9JQC - chains A and D of the 24 polymer chains in the assembly; structure by electron microscopy, 1.73 A resolution.

Chain A (and D):
Protein: Ferritin heavy chain
Organism: Homo sapiens
Notes: EC 1.16.3.1; chain D of this document is another copy of the same molecule, construct and numbering; everything in this record applies to it too
UniProtKB: P02794 (FRIH_HUMAN); residues 0-182 here correspond to UniProt positions 1-183 (UniProt number = residue number + 1)
Amino-acid sequence (183 residues; row label = number of the first residue in the row; numbering starts at 0):
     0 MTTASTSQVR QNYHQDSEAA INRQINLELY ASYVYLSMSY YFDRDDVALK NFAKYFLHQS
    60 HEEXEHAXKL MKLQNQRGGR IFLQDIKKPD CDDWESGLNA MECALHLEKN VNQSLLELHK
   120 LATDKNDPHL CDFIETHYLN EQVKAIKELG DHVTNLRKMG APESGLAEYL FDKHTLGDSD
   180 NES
Unresolved in the structure: 0-4, 177-182
Sequence notes: engineered mutation 33W_63 (Arg64 in P02794), 33W_67 (Glu68 in P02794)
Modified residues: 33W (3-(5-bromothiophen-2-yl)-L-alanine) at position 63; 33W (3-(5-bromothiophen-2-yl)-L-alanine) at position 67
UniProt features mapped onto this chain:
  - binding site (Fe cation): Glu-27, Glu-62, His-65, Glu-107, Gln-141
  - site: Arg-22 (Essential for association with cargo receptor NCOA4)
  - modified residue: Met-0 (N-acetylmethionine), Thr-1 (N-acetylthreonine), Ser-178 (Phosphoserine), Ser-182 (Phosphoserine)
Bound ions: Cu ion: Glu-27, Glu-62, His-65
Reported in the primary citation:
  - Cu ion coordination: Glu-27, Glu-62, His-65

Interface between chain A and chain D:
Residue-residue contacts (23; chain A residue first):
  Asp-42(A) / Lys-146(D)  salt bridge
  Asp-44(A) / Lys-146(D)
  Asp-44(A) / Gly-149(D)
  Asp-44(A) / Asp-150(D)
  Asp-44(A) / Thr-153(D)  hydrogen bond (backbone-side chain)
  Asp-45(A) / Thr-153(D)
  Asp-45(A) / Lys-157(D)  hydrogen bond (backbone-side chain)
  Val-46(A) / Thr-153(D)
  Val-46(A) / Lys-157(D)
  Ala-47(A) / Asp-150(D)
  Ala-47(A) / Asn-154(D)  hydrogen bond (backbone-side chain)
  Gly-164(A) / Lys-157(D)
  Leu-165(A) / Lys-157(D)
  Leu-165(A) / Met-158(D)  hydrophobic
  Tyr-168(A) / Asn-154(D)
  Tyr-168(A) / Met-158(D)  hydrophobic
  Tyr-168(A) / Leu-169(D)
  Tyr-168(A) / Phe-170(D)
  Tyr-168(A) / His-173(D)
  Tyr-168(A) / Thr-174(D)  hydrogen bond
  Lys-172(A) / His-173(D)
  Lys-172(A) / Thr-174(D)  hydrogen bond
  His-173(A) / His-173(D)  hydrogen bond
Interface residues without a listed pair, chain A (13 interface residues in all): Arg-43, Leu-48, Leu-169

Summary:
Chain A and chain D form an interface of 13 and 11 residues respectively, with 6 hydrogen bonds and 1 salt
bridge. Among the polar pairs are Asp-42(A)/Lys-146(D), Asp-44(A)/Thr-153(D) and Asp-45(A)/Lys-157(D). Curated
annotation (UniProt) lists 5 Fe cation-binding residues on chain A. The paper reports Cu ion coordination by
Glu-27(A), Glu-62(A) and His-65(A).
Chain A and chain D are both Ferritin heavy chain (Homo sapiens); the structure, Cryo-EM structure of ferritin
variant R63BrThA/E67BrThA with Cu(II), was determined by electron microscopy (same publication as 9JIU, 9JQB,
9JQD and 9JQE).
